2IAM - chains A and P of the 5 polymer chains in the assembly; structure by X-ray diffraction, 2.80 A resolution.

[Chain A]
Molecule: HLA class II histocompatibility antigen, DR alpha chain
From: Homo sapiens
Notes: fragment: residues 1-182 (26-207)
UniProtKB: P01903 (2DRA_HUMAN); residues 1-182 here correspond to UniProt positions 26-207 (UniProt number = residue number + 25)
Amino-acid sequence (182 residues; numbered 1 to 182; the number before each row is that of its first residue):
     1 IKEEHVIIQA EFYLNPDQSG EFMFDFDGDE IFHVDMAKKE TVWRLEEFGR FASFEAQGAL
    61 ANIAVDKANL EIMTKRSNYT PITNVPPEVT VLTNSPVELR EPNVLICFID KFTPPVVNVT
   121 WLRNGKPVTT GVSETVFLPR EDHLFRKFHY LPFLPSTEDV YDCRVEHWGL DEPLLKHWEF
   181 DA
Disordered / not traced: 1-2, 182
Curated features (UniProtKB/Swiss-Prot):
  - region: Glu-179 to Ala-182 (Connecting peptide)
  - site: Gln-9 (Self- and pathogen-derived peptide antigen), Gly-49 (Self-peptide antigen), Phe-51 (Self- and pathogen-derived peptide antigen), Ala-52 (Self-peptide antigen), Ser-53 (Self- and pathogen-derived peptide antigen), Glu-55 (Pathogen-derived peptide antigen), Asn-62 (Self- and pathogen-derived peptide antigen), Asn-69 (Pathogen-derived peptide antigen), Arg-76 (Self- and pathogen-derived peptide antigen)
  - glycosylation (N-linked (GlcNAc...) asparagine): Asn-78, Asn-118
Cystine bridges: Cys-107/Cys-163

[Chain P]
Molecule: 15-mer peptide from Triosephosphate isomerase
From: Homo sapiens
Notes: EC 5.3.1.1; fragment: residues 23-37 (22-36)
UniProtKB: P60174 (TPIS_HUMAN); residues 23-37 here correspond to UniProt positions 22-36 (UniProt number = residue number - 1)
Amino-acid sequence (15 residues; each row starts with the number of its first residue):
    23 GELIGILNAA KVPAD
Construct notes: engineered mutation Ile-28 (Thr27 in P60174)

[Chain A / chain P interface]
Contacting residue pairs - 32 pairs, chain A then chain P:
  Gln-9(A) / Ile-28(P)
  Gln-9(A) / Leu-29(P)  hydrogen bond (side chain-backbone)
  Phe-22(A) / Ile-28(P)  hydrophobic
  Phe-24(A) / Ile-26(P)  hydrophobic
  Phe-24(A) / Gly-27(P)
  Phe-32(A) / Ile-26(P)  hydrophobic
  Trp-43(A) / Ile-26(P)  hydrophobic
  Ala-52(A) / Gly-23(P)
  Ala-52(A) / Glu-24(P)
  Ser-53(A) / Gly-23(P)  hydrogen bond (side chain-backbone)
  Ser-53(A) / Glu-24(P)  hydrogen bond (backbone-backbone)
  Ser-53(A) / Leu-25(P)
  Ser-53(A) / Ile-26(P)  hydrogen bond (backbone-backbone)
  Phe-54(A) / Leu-25(P)
  Phe-54(A) / Ile-26(P)
  Phe-54(A) / Ile-28(P)  hydrophobic
  Glu-55(A) / Leu-25(P)
  Gly-58(A) / Ile-28(P)
  Ala-59(A) / Ile-28(P)
  Asn-62(A) / Leu-29(P)  hydrogen bond (side chain-backbone)
  Asn-62(A) / Asn-30(P)
  Asn-62(A) / Ala-31(P)  hydrogen bond (side chain-backbone)
  Val-65(A) / Ala-31(P)  hydrophobic
  Val-65(A) / Lys-33(P)
  Asp-66(A) / Ala-31(P)
  Asn-69(A) / Ala-32(P)  hydrogen bond (side chain-backbone)
  Asn-69(A) / Lys-33(P)
  Asn-69(A) / Val-34(P)  hydrogen bond (side chain-backbone)
  Ile-72(A) / Val-34(P)  hydrophobic
  Met-73(A) / Val-34(P)  hydrophobic
  Lys-75(A) / Asp-37(P)  salt bridge
  Arg-76(A) / Pro-35(P)
Interface residues without a listed pair, chain A (21 interface residues in all): Glu-11, Phe-51

[In short]
The interface between chain A and chain P involves 21 residues on one side and 14 on the other, with 8
hydrogen bonds and 1 salt bridge. Polar pairs include Lys-75(A)/Asp-37(P), Gln-9(A)/Leu-29(P) and
Ser-53(A)/Gly-23(P).
Chain A is HLA class II histocompatibility antigen, DR alpha chain and chain P is a 15-mer peptide from
Triosephosphate isomerase, both from Homo sapiens; the structure, Structural basis for recognition of mutant
self by a tumor-specific, MHC class II-restricted TCR, was determined by X-ray diffraction, deposited together
with 2IAL and 2IAN.
